Entry 4GBL (X-ray diffraction, 2.50 A resolution); this record covers chains B and D of the 4 polymer chains in the assembly.

== Chain B (and D) ==
Molecule: Insulin B chain
Source organism: Homo sapiens
Notes: chain D of this document is another copy of the same molecule, construct and numbering; everything in this record applies to it too
UniProt: P01308 (INS_HUMAN); residues 1-30 here correspond to UniProt positions 25-54 (UniProt number = residue number + 24)
Sequence (30 residues; numbered 1 to 30; the number before each row is that of its first residue):
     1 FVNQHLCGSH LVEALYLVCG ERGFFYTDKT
Not modelled in the structure: 30 (chain D: fully traced)
Sequence notes: variant D28 (Pro52 in P01308)
Ion coordination: Zn2+ near H10 (its only coordinating residue here)
Small-molecule neighbours:
  - m-cresol (CRS), molecule 1: V2, H5, L6, C7, H10, L11, A14
  - m-cresol (CRS), molecule 2: Y26, T27, D28

== Interface between chain B and chain D ==
Pairs across the interface - 29 pairs, chain B then chain D:
  Q4(B) with Y16(D)
  H5(B) with Y16(D), hydrogen bond (backbone-side chain)
  G8(B) with Y16(D)
  S9(B) with E13(D), hydrogen bond; Y16(D)
  V12(B) with V12(D), hydrophobic; Y16(D), hydrophobic
  E13(B) with E13(D)
  Y16(B) with G8(D); S9(D); Y26(D); D28(D)
  G20(B) with D28(D)
  E21(B) with T27(D); D28(D); K29(D), salt bridge
  G23(B) with Y26(D)
  F24(B) with V12(D), hydrophobic; F24(D), hydrophobic; F25(D); Y26(D), hydrogen bond (backbone-backbone)
  F25(B) with F24(D); F25(D), hydrophobic
  Y26(B) with Y16(D), hydrophobic; G23(D); F24(D), hydrogen bond (backbone-backbone)
  T27(B) with R22(D); G23(D); F24(D)
Other interface residues (no listed pair), chain D (14 interface residues in all): L17

== Overview ==
The chain B/chain D interface involves 14 residues from each chain, with 4 hydrogen bonds and 1 salt bridge.
Polar pairs include E21(B)-K29(D), H5(B)-Y16(D) and S9(B)-E13(D). Ligands of chain B: m-cresol.
Chain B and chain D are both Insulin B chain (Homo sapiens); the structure, Crystal structure of aspart
insulin at pH 8.5, was determined by X-ray diffraction (same publication as 4GBC, 4GBI, 4GBK and 4GBN).
